Entry 1HGF (X-ray diffraction, 3.00 A resolution); this record covers chains D and E of the 6 polymer chains in the assembly.

Chain D:
Molecule: Hemagglutinin, chain HA1
Source organism: Influenza A virus
Reference sequence: P03437 (HEMA_IAAIC); residues 1-175 here correspond to UniProt positions 346-520 (UniProt number = residue number + 345)
Amino-acid sequence (175 residues; numbered 1 to 175; the number before each row is that of its first residue):
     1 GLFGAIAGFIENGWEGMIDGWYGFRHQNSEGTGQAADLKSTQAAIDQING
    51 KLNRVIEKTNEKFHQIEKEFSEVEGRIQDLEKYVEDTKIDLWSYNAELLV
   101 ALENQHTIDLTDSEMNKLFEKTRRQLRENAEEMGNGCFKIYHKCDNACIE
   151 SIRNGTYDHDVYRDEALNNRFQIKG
Swiss-Prot annotation at these positions:
  - glycosylation: Asn154 (N-linked (GlcNAc...) asparagine)
Cystine bridges: Cys144-Cys148
Covalent attachments: N-acetylglucosamine (NAG) linked to Asn154

Chain E:
Molecule: Hemagglutinin, chain HA1
Source organism: Influenza A virus
Reference sequence: P03437 (HEMA_IAAIC); residues 1-328 here correspond to UniProt positions 17-344 (UniProt number = residue number + 16)
Amino-acid sequence (328 residues; numbered 1 to 328; the number before each row is that of its first residue):
     1 QDLPGNDNSTATLCLGHHAVPNGTLVKTITDDQIEVTNATELVQSSSTGK
    51 ICNNPHRILDGIDCTLIDALLGDPHCDVFQNETWDLFVERSKAFSNCYPY
   101 DVPDYASLRSLVASSGTLEFITEGFTWTGVTQNGGSNACKRGPGSGFFSR
   151 LNWLTKSGSTYPVLNVTMPNNDNFDKLYIWGIHHPSTNQEQTSLYVQASG
   201 RVTVSTRRSQQTIIPNIGSRPWVRGLSSRISIYWTIVKPGDVLVINSNGN
   251 LIAPRGYFKMRTGKSSIMRSDAPIDTCISECITPNGSIPNDKPFQNVNKI
   301 TYGACPKYVKQNTLKLATGMRNVPEKQT
Swiss-Prot annotation at these positions:
  - glycosylation (N-linked (GlcNAc...) asparagine): Asn8, Asn22, Asn38, Asn81, Asn165, Asn285
Cystine bridges: Cys52-Cys277, Cys64-Cys76, Cys97-Cys139, Cys281-Cys305
Covalent attachments: N-acetylglucosamine (NAG) linked to Asn38, Asn81, Asn285; glycan linked to Asn165

Chain D / chain E interface:
Residue-residue contacts (10):
  Ser71(D) - Lys238(E)  hydrogen bond (backbone-side chain)
  Glu72(D) - Lys238(E)  salt bridge
  Val73(D) - Leu111(E)  hydrophobic
  Val73(D) - Trp234(E)
  Val73(D) - Ile236(E)  hydrophobic
  Glu74(D) - Ser107(E)
  Gly75(D) - Ser107(E)
  Arg76(D) - Ser107(E)  hydrogen bond (backbone-side chain)
  Asp79(D) - Ser110(E)  hydrogen bond
  Lys174(D) - Gln1(E)
Other interface residues (no listed pair), chain E (8 interface residues in all): Ala106

In short:
Chain D and chain E each contribute 8 residues to their interface, with 3 hydrogen bonds and 1 salt bridge.
Among the polar pairs are Glu72(D)-Lys238(E), Ser71(D)-Lys238(E) and Arg76(D)-Ser107(E). N-acetylglucosamine
is covalently linked to Asn154(D). N-acetylglucosamine is covalently linked to Asn38(E), Asn81(E) and
Asn285(E).
Here chain D is Hemagglutinin, chain HA1 and chain E is Hemagglutinin, chain HA1, both from Influenza A virus.
Entry 1HGF (Binding of influenza virus hemagglutinin to analogs of its cell-surface receptor, sialic acid:
analysis by proton ...) was determined by X-ray diffraction, deposited together with 1HGD, 1HGE, 1HGG, 1HGH,
1HGI and 1HGJ.
